8RVQ - chains I and J of the 28 polymer chains in the assembly; structure by electron microscopy, 2.02 A resolution.

== Chain I ==
Name: Proteasome subunit beta type-2
Source organism: Saccharomyces cerevisiae
Notes: EC 3.4.25.1
Reference sequence: P25043 (PSB2_YEAST); residues 1-232 here correspond to UniProt positions 30-261 (UniProt number = residue number + 29)
Amino-acid sequence (232 residues; each row starts with the number of its first residue):
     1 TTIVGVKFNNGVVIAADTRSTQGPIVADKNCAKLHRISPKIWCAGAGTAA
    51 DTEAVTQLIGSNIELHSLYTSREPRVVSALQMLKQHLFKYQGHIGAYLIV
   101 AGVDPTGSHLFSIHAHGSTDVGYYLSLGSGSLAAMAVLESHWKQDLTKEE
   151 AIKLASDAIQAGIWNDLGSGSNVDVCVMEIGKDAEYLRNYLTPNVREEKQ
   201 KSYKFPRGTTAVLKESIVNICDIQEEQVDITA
Unresolved in the structure: 221-232
Curated features (UniProtKB/Swiss-Prot):
  - active site: Thr1 (Nucleophile)
Reported in the primary citation:
  - catalytic residues: Thr1 (citing earlier work)

== Chain J ==
Name: Proteasome subunit beta type-3
Source organism: Saccharomyces cerevisiae
Reference sequence: P25451 (PSB3_YEAST); numbering as in UniProt (aligned over 1-205)
Amino-acid sequence (205 residues; numbered 1 to 205; the number before each row is that of its first residue):
     1 MSDPSSINGGIVVAMTGKDCVAIACDLRLGSQSLGVSNKFEKIFHYGHVF
    51 LGITGLATDVTTLNEMFRYKTNLYKLKEERAIEPETFTQLVSSSLYERRF
   101 GPYFVGPVVAGINSKSGKPFIAGFDLIGCIDEAKDFIVSGTASDQLFGMC
   151 ESLYEPNLEPEDLFETISQALLNAADRDALSGWGAVVYIIKKDEVVKRYL
   201 KMRQD
Unresolved in the structure: 1-2
Curated features (UniProtKB/Swiss-Prot):
  - modified residue: Ser31 (Phosphoserine)
  - cross-link: Lys70 (Glycyl lysine isopeptide (Lys-Gly) (interchain with G-Cter in ubiquitin))

== How chain I and chain J interact ==
Residue-residue contacts - 55 pairs, chain I then chain J:
  Ile25(I) - Asp144(J)
  Ile25(I) - Phe147(J)  hydrophobic
  Val26(I) - Phe147(J)
  Ala27(I) - Asp131(J)
  Asp28(I) - Asp131(J)
  Lys29(I) - Glu151(J)  salt bridge
  Ala49(I) - Cys129(J)  hydrophobic
  Ala50(I) - Tyr96(J)
  Ala50(I) - Ile127(J)  hydrophobic
  Ala50(I) - Cys129(J)  hydrophobic
  Asp51(I) - Tyr96(J)  hydrogen bond
  Asp51(I) - Arg99(J)  salt bridge
  Ala54(I) - Tyr96(J)
  His93(I) - Arg99(J)
  Arg196(I) - Glu151(J)  salt bridge
  Lys199(I) - Glu151(J)  hydrogen bond (side chain-backbone)
  Lys199(I) - Ser152(J)  hydrogen bond (side chain-backbone)
  Lys199(I) - Tyr154(J)  hydrogen bond (side chain-backbone)
  Ser202(I) - Glu155(J)  hydrogen bond
  Tyr203(I) - Ser152(J)
  Tyr203(I) - Leu153(J)  hydrophobic
  Lys204(I) - Glu155(J)  hydrogen bond (backbone-side chain)
  Lys204(I) - Asp162(J)  salt bridge
  Phe205(I) - Leu153(J)  hydrophobic
  Phe205(I) - Gln169(J)
  Arg207(I) - Glu161(J)  salt bridge
  Arg207(I) - Asp162(J)  salt bridge
  Gly208(I) - Glu165(J)  hydrogen bond (backbone-side chain)
  Thr209(I) - Glu165(J)  hydrogen bond
  Thr210(I) - Glu165(J)  hydrogen bond
  Thr210(I) - Ser168(J)
  Thr210(I) - Gln169(J)  hydrogen bond
  Thr210(I) - Leu200(J)
  Ala211(I) - Leu200(J)
  Ala211(I) - Lys201(J)  hydrogen bond (backbone-backbone)
  Val212(I) - Phe164(J)  hydrophobic
  Val212(I) - Tyr199(J)
  Leu213(I) - Tyr199(J)  hydrogen bond (backbone-backbone)
  Leu213(I) - Leu200(J)
  Leu213(I) - Lys201(J)
  Lys214(I) - Arg198(J)
  Lys214(I) - Tyr199(J)  hydrogen bond (backbone-backbone)
  Glu215(I) - Val196(J)
  Glu215(I) - Lys197(J)
  Glu215(I) - Arg198(J)  salt bridge
  Ser216(I) - Val196(J)
  Ser216(I) - Lys197(J)  hydrogen bond (backbone-backbone)
  Ile217(I) - Val195(J)
  Val218(I) - His45(J)
  Val218(I) - Val195(J)  hydrogen bond (backbone-backbone)
  Val218(I) - Lys197(J)
  Asn219(I) - His45(J)
  Ile220(I) - Gly47(J)
  Ile220(I) - Phe50(J)  hydrophobic
  Ile220(I) - Val195(J)  hydrophobic
Interface residues without a listed pair, chain I (35 interface residues in all): Gln22, Thr48, Glu53, Tyr90, Pro206
Interface residues without a listed pair, chain J (38 interface residues in all): His48, Phe100, Asp125, Ile130, Glu132, Glu159, Thr166, Leu172, Tyr188, Glu194

== Summary ==
The interface between chain I and chain J involves 35 residues on one side and 38 on the other, with 15
hydrogen bonds and 7 salt bridges. Polar contacts include Lys29(I)-Glu151(J), Asp51(I)-Arg99(J) and
Arg196(I)-Glu151(J). UniProt lists active-site residue Thr1(I) on chain I. From the paper: the catalytic
residue Thr1(I).
Chain I is Proteasome subunit beta type-2 and chain J is Proteasome subunit beta type-3, both from
Saccharomyces cerevisiae; the structure, 20S proteasome from pre1-1, was determined by electron microscopy
(same publication as 8RVL, 8RVO, 8RVP and 9GBK).
